Entry 1N6D (X-ray diffraction, 2.80 A resolution); this record covers chains A and D of the 12 polymer chains in the assembly.

# Chain A (and D)
Molecule: Tricorn protease
Source organism: Thermoplasma acidophilum
Notes: EC 3.4.21.-; chain D of this document is another copy of the same molecule, construct and numbering; everything in this record applies to it too
UniProt: P96086 (TRI_THEAC); numbering as in UniProt (aligned over 1-1071)
Amino-acid sequence (1071 residues; numbered 1 to 1071; the number before each row is that of its first residue):
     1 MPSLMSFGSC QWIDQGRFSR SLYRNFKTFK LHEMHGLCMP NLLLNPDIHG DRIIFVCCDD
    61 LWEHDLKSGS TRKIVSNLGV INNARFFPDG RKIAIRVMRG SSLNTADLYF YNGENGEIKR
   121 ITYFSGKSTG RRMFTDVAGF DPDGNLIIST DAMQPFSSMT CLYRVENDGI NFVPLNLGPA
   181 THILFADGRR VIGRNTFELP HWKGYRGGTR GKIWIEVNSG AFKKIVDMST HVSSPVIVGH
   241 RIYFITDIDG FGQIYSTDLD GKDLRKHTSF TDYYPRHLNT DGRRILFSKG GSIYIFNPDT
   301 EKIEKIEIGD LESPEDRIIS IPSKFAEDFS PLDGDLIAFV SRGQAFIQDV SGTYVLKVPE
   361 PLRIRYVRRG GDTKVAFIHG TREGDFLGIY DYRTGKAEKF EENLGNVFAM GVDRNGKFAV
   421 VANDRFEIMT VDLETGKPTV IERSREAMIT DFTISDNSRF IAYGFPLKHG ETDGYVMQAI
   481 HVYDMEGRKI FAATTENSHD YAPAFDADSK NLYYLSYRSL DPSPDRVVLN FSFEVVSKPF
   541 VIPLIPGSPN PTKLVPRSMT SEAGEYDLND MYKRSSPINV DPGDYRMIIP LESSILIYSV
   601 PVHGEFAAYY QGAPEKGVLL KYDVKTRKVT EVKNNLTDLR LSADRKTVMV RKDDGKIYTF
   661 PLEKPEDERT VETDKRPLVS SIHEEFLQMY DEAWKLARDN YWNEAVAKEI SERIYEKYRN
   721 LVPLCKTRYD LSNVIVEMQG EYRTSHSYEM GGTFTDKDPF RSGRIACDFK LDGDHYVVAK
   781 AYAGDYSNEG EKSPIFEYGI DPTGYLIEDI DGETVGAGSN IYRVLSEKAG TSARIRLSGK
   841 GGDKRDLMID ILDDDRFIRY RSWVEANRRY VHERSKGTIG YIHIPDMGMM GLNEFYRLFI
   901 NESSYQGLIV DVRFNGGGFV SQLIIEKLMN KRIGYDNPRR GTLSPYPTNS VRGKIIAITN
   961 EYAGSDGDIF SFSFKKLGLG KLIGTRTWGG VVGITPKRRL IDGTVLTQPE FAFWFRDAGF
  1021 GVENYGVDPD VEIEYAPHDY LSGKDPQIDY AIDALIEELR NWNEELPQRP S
Unresolved in the structure: 1-38, 1062-1071
Curated features (UniProtKB/Swiss-Prot):
  - region: R131, R132 (Binds the substrate's C-terminus)
  - active site: H746 (Charge relay system), S965 (Nucleophile), E1023 (Charge relay system)
  - binding site (substrate): G916 to G918, G993 to T995
  - site: D936 (Substrate specificity switch), D966 (Transition state stabilizer)

# Chain A / chain D interface
Residue-residue contacts (53):
  T71(A) - R72(D)  hydrogen bond (backbone-side chain)
  R72(A) - T71(D)  hydrogen bond (side chain-backbone)
  R72(A) - R72(D)
  S76(A) - S76(D)  hydrogen bond
  N77(A) - N77(D)  hydrogen bond
  N115(A) - D310(D)
  G116(A) - E312(D)
  G116(A) - S313(D)  hydrogen bond (backbone-backbone)
  E117(A) - S313(D)
  I118(A) - S313(D)
  I118(A) - P314(D)  hydrophobic
  R120(A) - E315(D)
  D310(A) - N115(D)
  L311(A) - N115(D)
  L311(A) - G116(D)
  E312(A) - N115(D)
  E312(A) - G116(D)
  S313(A) - N115(D)
  S313(A) - G116(D)  hydrogen bond (backbone-backbone)
  S313(A) - E117(D)
  S313(A) - I118(D)  hydrogen bond (backbone-backbone)
  P314(A) - I118(D)  hydrophobic
  E315(A) - I118(D)
  E315(A) - K119(D)
  E315(A) - R120(D)  hydrogen bond (side chain-backbone)
  R317(A) - E813(D)  salt bridge
  R317(A) - R823(D)
  R317(A) - V824(D)
  R317(A) - E827(D)  salt bridge
  T353(A) - T831(D)
  T353(A) - S832(D)  hydrogen bond (backbone-backbone)
  Y354(A) - S832(D)
  Y354(A) - M848(D)  hydrophobic
  V355(A) - D811(D)
  L356(A) - D811(D)
  L356(A) - R834(D)
  K357(A) - D811(D)
  Y392(A) - R834(D)  hydrogen bond (backbone-side chain)
  R393(A) - R834(D)
  K675(A) - T831(D)
  R676(A) - D811(D)  salt bridge
  R676(A) - K828(D)
  P677(A) - E827(D)
  V679(A) - E827(D)
  D811(A) - R676(D)  salt bridge
  E813(A) - R317(D)  salt bridge
  R823(A) - R317(D)
  E827(A) - R317(D)  salt bridge
  E827(A) - P677(D)
  E827(A) - V679(D)
  T831(A) - K675(D)
  S832(A) - T353(D)
  M848(A) - Y354(D)  hydrophobic
Also at the interface, not in a pair above, chain A (39 interface residues in all): K119, I319, V824, K828, R834
Also at the interface, not in a pair above, chain D (39 interface residues in all): E114, L311, I319, V355, K357, Y392, R393

# In short
Chain A and chain D each contribute 39 residues to their interface; the contacts include 10 hydrogen bonds and
6 salt bridges. Among the polar pairs are R317(A)-E813(D), R317(A)-E827(D) and R676(A)-D811(D). From UniProt:
3 active-site residues and 6 substrate-binding residues on chain A.
Both chains are Tricorn protease (Thermoplasma acidophilum). Entry 1N6D (Tricorn protease in complex with
tetrapeptide chloromethyl ketone derivative) was determined by X-ray diffraction (same publication as 1N6E and
1N6F).
